PDB entry 9ITY | electron microscopy, 4.95 A resolution (low resolution: residue-level contacts below are approximate; hydrogen-bond / salt-bridge calls are withheld) | chains U and T of the 16 polymer chains in the assembly

[Chain U]
Protein: ATP synthase subunit b
Source organism: Chloroflexus aurantiacus J-10-fl
UniProtKB: A9WGS8 (ATPF_CHLAA); residue numbers follow UniProt; this construct covers 1-164
Chain sequence (164 residues; numbered 1 to 164; the number before each row is that of its first residue):
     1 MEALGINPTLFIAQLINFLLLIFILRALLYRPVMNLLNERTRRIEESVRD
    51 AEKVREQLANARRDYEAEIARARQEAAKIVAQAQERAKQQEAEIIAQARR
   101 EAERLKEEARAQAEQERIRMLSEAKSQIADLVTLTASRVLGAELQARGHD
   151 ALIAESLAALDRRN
Unresolved in the structure: 1-7, 161-164

[Chain T]
Protein: ATP synthase subunit a
Source organism: Chloroflexus aurantiacus J-10-fl
UniProtKB: A9WGT0 (A9WGT0_CHLAA); numbering as in UniProt (aligned over 1-312)
Chain sequence (312 residues; each row starts with the number of its first residue):
     1 MSTRTRNILIIVGALIISIASRFFLYTGPPHVEVAAEVIFDGIPGFPITN
    51 SFVVAIIIDIFVIALAVAATRNLQMVPRGLQNVMEFILESLYNLFRNINA
   101 KYVATAFPLVATIFLFVLFGNWFGLLPGVGSIGVCHEKKEEHAVVDERLA
   151 LAAPAAPLSSVAAAEGEEIHDTCAAQGKKLVPLFRAPAADLNFTFAIAVI
   201 SFVFIEYWGFRALGPGYLKKFFNTNGIMSFVGIIEFISELVKPFALAFRL
   251 FGNIFAGEVLLVVMAFLVPLLLPLPFYGFEVFVGFIQALIFALLTYAFLN
   301 IAVTGHDEEHAH
Unresolved in the structure: 1-46, 137-169, 304-312

[How chain U and chain T interact]
Pairs across the interface (11; chain U residue first):
  Pro8(U) - Ser131(T)
  Leu10(U) - Pro269(T)
  Ala13(U) - Pro269(T)
  Gln14(U) - Pro269(T)
  Leu15(U) - Pro127(T)
  Leu15(U) - Gly128(T)
  Asn17(U) - Leu270(T)
  Asn17(U) - Leu271(T)
  Leu21(U) - Leu274(T)
  Ile44(U) - Val76(T)
  Glu45(U) - Val76(T)
Interface residues without a listed pair, chain U (12 interface residues in all): Phe11, Phe18, Thr41

[Summary]
12 residues of chain U face 8 of chain T across their interface.
Here chain U is ATP synthase subunit b and chain T is ATP synthase subunit a, both from Chloroflexus
aurantiacus J-10-fl. Entry 9ITY (Chloroflexus aurantiacus ADP-bound ATP synthase, state 2, focused refinement
of FO and peripheral stalk) was determined by electron microscopy together with 9ITJ, 9ITK, 9ITL, 9ITM, 9ITN,
9ITO and 11 further entries from the same study.
